8WYR - chains J and M of the 12 polymer chains in the assembly; structure by electron microscopy, 3.39 A resolution.

Chain J:
Molecule: Immunoglobulin J chain
Source organism: Homo sapiens
UniProtKB: P01591 (IGJ_HUMAN); residues -22 to 136 here correspond to UniProt positions 1-159 (UniProt number = residue number + 23)
Chain sequence (168 residues; row label = number of the first residue in the row; numbers below 1 keep their minus sign (Met-22 is residue -22)):
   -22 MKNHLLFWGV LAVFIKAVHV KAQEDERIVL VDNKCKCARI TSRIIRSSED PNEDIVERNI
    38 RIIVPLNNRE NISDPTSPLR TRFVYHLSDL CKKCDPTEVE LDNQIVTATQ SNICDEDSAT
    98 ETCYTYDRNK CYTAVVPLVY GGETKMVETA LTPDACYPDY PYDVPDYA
Disordered / not traced: -22 to 2, 93-97, 135-145
Disulfide bonds: Cys12-Cys100, Cys71-Cys91, Cys108-Cys133
Covalent attachments: N-acetylglucosamine (NAG) linked to Asn48
Construct notes: expression tag (137-145)
Ion coordination: Ca2+: Asn106 (shared with Asp270(M), Asp271(M), Glu339(M) of chain M)
Residues lining bound ligands: N-acetylglucosamine (NAG; 2-acetamido-2-deoxy-beta-D-glucopyranose): Arg4, Arg20, Glu34, Asn36, Ile37, Arg38
Curated features (UniProtKB/Swiss-Prot):
  - modified residue: Gln0 (Pyrrolidone carboxylic acid)
  - glycosylation: Asn48 (N-linked (GlcNAc...) (complex) asparagine)

Chain M:
Molecule: Interleukin-2, CD5 antigen-like
Source organism: Homo sapiens
UniProtKB: chimeric construct of P60568, O43866: residues -11 to 9 from P60568 (IL2_HUMAN) positions 1-21 (UniProt number = residue number + 12); residues 20-347 from O43866 positions 20-347 (same numbers)
Chain sequence (359 residues; each row starts with the number of its first residue; numbers below 1 keep their minus sign (Met-11 is residue -11)):
   -11 MYRMQLLSCI ALSLALVTNS ARIHHHHHHH HSPSGVRLVG GLHRCEGRVE VEQKGQWGTV
    49 CDDGWDIKDV AVLCRELGCG AASGTPSGIL YEPPAEKEQK VLIQSVSCTG TEDTLAQCEQ
   109 EEVYDCSHDE DAGASCENPE SSFSPVPEGV RLADGPGHCK GRVEVKHQNQ WYTVCQTGWS
   169 LRAAKVVCRQ LGCGRAVLTQ KRCNKHAYGR KPIWLSQMSC SGREATLQDC PSGPWGKNTC
   229 NHDEDTWVEC EDPFDLRLVG GDNLCSGRLE VLHKGVWGSV CDDNWGEKED QVVCKQLGCG
   289 KSLSPSFRDR KCYGPGVGRI WLDNVRCSGE EQSLEQCQHR FWGFHDCTHQ EDVAVICSG
Disordered / not traced: -11 to 132, 346-347
Disulfide bonds: Cys147-Cys181, Cys163-Cys228, Cys176-Cys238, Cys208-Cys218, Cys253-Cys287, Cys269-Cys335, Cys282-Cys345, Cys315-Cys325
Construct notes: linker (10-19)
Ion coordination: Ca2+ site 1: Asp270, Asp271, Glu339 (shared with Asn106(J) of chain J); Ca2+ site 2: Asp271, Asp311
What the authors report for this chain:
  - Ca2+ coordination: Asp270, Asp271, Asp311, Asp334, Glu339
  - mutagenesis - D50A/D51A, E118A, C191S (Kd of 13.2 +/- 2.2 nM): unchanged binding to Fcmu-J
  - mutagenesis - R183A/V185N, D270A/D271A, D270A/D271A/E339A, E339A: abolished binding to Fcmu-J
  - mutagenesis - F329N/G331S: decreased binding to Fcmu-J

Interface between chain J and chain M:
Residue-residue contacts (32):
  Asp72(J) with Arg328(M), salt bridge; Phe332(M)
  Pro73(J) with Phe329(M); Phe332(M)
  Glu75(J) with Arg183(M), salt bridge
  Glu77(J) with Leu169(M); Lys173(M), salt bridge
  Leu78(J) with Leu169(M)
  Asp79(J) with Ser168(M); Leu169(M), hydrogen bond (backbone-backbone); Arg170(M), salt bridge
  Asn80(J) with Leu169(M); Leu186(M); Thr187(M), hydrogen bond (backbone-backbone)
  Gln81(J) with Leu169(M); Val185(M); Leu186(M)
  Ile82(J) with Leu169(M), hydrophobic; Arg183(M); Ala184(M); Val185(M), hydrogen bond (backbone-backbone)
  Thr84(J) with Phe329(M)
  Asn106(J) with Asp271(M); Asn272(M); Glu339(M)
  Lys107(J) with Asp271(M), salt bridge; Asp334(M), salt bridge; Cys335(M); Glu339(M)
  Cys108(J) with Glu339(M)
  Cys133(J) with Phe295(M)
  Tyr134(J) with Phe295(M), hydrophobic
Interface residues without a listed pair, chain J (18 interface residues in all): Cys71, Thr74, Arg105
Interface residues without a listed pair, chain M (19 interface residues in all): Trp167
Interface features reported in the paper:
  - pairs named by the authors: Asp72(J)-Arg328(M) (salt bridge), Pro73(J)-Phe329(M) (hydrophobic contact), Glu75(J)-Arg183(M) (salt bridge), Glu77(J)-Lys173(M) (salt bridge), Asp271(M)-Lys107(J), Phe332(M)-Pro73(J) (hydrophobic contact), Glu339(M)-Lys107(J)
  - interface residues, chain J: Asn80(J), Lys107(J)
  - interface residues, chain M: Val185(M)

Overview:
The interface between chain J and chain M involves 18 residues on one side and 19 on the other; the contacts
include 3 hydrogen bonds and 6 salt bridges. Polar pairs include Asp72(J)-Arg328(M), Glu75(J)-Arg183(M) and
Glu77(J)-Lys173(M). The authors report salt bridges between Asp72(J) and Arg328(M), Glu75(J) and Arg183(M) and
Glu77(J) and Lys173(M); hydrophobic contacts between Pro73(J) and Phe329(M) and Phe332(M) and Pro73(J);
contacts between Asp271(M) and Lys107(J) and Glu339(M) and Lys107(J). The paper reports that R183A/V185N,
D270A/D271A and D270A/D271A/E339A of chain M, among others, abolish binding to Fcmu-J; interface residues
Asn80(J), Lys107(J) and Val185(M); 8 substitutions were tested in all.
Here chain J is Immunoglobulin J chain and chain M is Interleukin-2, CD5 antigen-like, both from Homo sapiens.
Entry 8WYR (Cryo-EM structure of human CD5L bound to IgM-Fc/J) was determined by electron microscopy (same
publication as 8WYS).
